Entry 7WTC (electron microscopy, 4.00 A resolution); this record covers chains A and C of the 4 polymer chains in the assembly.

# Chain A (and C)
Protein: Pyruvate carboxylase, mitochondrial
Source organism: Homo sapiens
Notes: EC 6.4.1.1; chain C of this document is another copy of the same molecule, construct and numbering; everything in this record applies to it too
Reference sequence: P11498 (PYC_HUMAN); numbering as in UniProt (aligned over 1-1178)
Chain sequence (1178 residues; row label = number of the first residue in the row):
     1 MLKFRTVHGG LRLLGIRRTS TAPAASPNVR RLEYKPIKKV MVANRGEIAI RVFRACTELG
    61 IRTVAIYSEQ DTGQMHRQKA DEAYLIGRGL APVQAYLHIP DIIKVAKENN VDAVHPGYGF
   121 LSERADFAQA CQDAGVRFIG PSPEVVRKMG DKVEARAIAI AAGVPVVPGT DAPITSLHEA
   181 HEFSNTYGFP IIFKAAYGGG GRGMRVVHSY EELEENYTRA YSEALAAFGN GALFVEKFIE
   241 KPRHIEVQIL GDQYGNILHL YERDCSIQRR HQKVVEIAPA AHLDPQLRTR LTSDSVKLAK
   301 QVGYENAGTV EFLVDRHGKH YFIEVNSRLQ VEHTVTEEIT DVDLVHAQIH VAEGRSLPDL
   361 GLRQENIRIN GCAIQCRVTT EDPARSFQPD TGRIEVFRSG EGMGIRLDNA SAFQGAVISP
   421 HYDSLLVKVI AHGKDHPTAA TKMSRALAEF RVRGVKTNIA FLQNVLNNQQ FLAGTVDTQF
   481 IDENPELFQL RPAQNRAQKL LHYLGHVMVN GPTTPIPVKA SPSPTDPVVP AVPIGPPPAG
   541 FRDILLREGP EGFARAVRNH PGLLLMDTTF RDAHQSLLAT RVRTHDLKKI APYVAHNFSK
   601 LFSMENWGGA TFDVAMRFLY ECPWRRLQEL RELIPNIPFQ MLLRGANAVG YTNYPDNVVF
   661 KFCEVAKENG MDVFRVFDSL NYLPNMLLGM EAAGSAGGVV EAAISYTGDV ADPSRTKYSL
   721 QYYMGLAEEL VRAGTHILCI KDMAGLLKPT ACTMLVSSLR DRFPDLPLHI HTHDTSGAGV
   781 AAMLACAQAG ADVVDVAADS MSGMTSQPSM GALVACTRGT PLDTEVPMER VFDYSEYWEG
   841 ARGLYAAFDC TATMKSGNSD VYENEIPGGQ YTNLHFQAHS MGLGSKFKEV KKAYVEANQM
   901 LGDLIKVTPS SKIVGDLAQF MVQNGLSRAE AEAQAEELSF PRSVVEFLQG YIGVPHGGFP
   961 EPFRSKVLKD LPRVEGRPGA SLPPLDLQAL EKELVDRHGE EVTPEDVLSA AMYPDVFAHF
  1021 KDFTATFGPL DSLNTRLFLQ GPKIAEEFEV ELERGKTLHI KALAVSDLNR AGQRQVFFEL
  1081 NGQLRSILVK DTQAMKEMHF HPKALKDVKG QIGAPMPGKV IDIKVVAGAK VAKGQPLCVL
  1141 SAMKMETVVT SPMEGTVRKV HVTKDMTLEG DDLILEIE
Unresolved in the structure: 1-32 (chain C: 1-494)
Cystine bridges: Cys752-Cys786
Covalent attachments: 5-(hexahydro-2-oxo-1H-thieno[3,4-d]imidazol-6-yl)pentanal (BTI) linked to Lys1144
UniProt features mapped onto this chain:
  - active site: Arg328
  - binding site (ATP): Lys152, Glu236, His271
  - binding site (substrate): Arg571 to Gln575, Arg644, Thr908
  - binding site (Mn(2+)): Asp572, Lys741, His771, His773
  - modified residue: Lys35 (N6-acetyllysine), Lys39 (N6-acetyllysine), Lys79 (N6-acetyllysine), Lys148 (N6-acetyllysine), Lys152 (N6-acetyllysine), Lys241 (N6-acetyllysine), Lys297 (N6-acetyllysine), Lys319 (N6-acetyllysine), Lys434 (N6-acetyllysine), Lys442 (N6-succinyllysine), Lys589 (N6-acetyllysine), Lys661 (N6-acetyllysine), Lys717 (N6-acetyllysine), Lys741 (N6-carboxylysine), Lys748 (N6-acetyllysine), Lys892 (N6-acetyllysine), Lys969 (N6-acetyllysine), Lys992 (N6-acetyllysine), Thr1003 (Phosphothreonine), Lys1061 (N6-acetyllysine) and 3 more in UniProt

# How chain A and chain C interact
Contacting residue pairs - 37 pairs, chain A then chain C:
  Asp613(A) - Lys1144(C)  salt bridge
  Arg617(A) - Lys1144(C)
  Phe876(A) - Met1143(C)  hydrophobic
  Ser880(A) - Met1143(C)  hydrogen bond
  Asp916(A) - Met1145(C)
  Glu936(A) - Lys1133(C)
  Ser939(A) - Pro1115(C)
  Ser939(A) - Thr1147(C)
  Phe940(A) - Thr1147(C)
  Pro941(A) - Met1145(C)  hydrophobic
  Arg942(A) - Glu1146(C)  hydrogen bond (backbone-backbone)
  Pro1115(A) - Phe920(C)  hydrophobic
  Pro1115(A) - Gln923(C)
  Pro1115(A) - Asn924(C)
  Met1116(A) - Phe920(C)  hydrophobic
  Met1116(A) - Gln923(C)
  Pro1117(A) - Met881(C)
  Lys1133(A) - Glu937(C)  salt bridge
  Lys1133(A) - Lys969(C)
  Gly1134(A) - Lys969(C)
  Ala1142(A) - Met881(C)  hydrophobic
  Met1143(A) - Phe876(C)  hydrophobic
  Met1143(A) - Gln877(C)
  Met1143(A) - Ser880(C)  hydrogen bond
  Met1143(A) - Met881(C)  hydrophobic
  Lys1144(A) - Asp613(C)  salt bridge
  Lys1144(A) - Arg617(C)
  Lys1144(A) - Gln877(C)
  Met1145(A) - Gln877(C)
  Met1145(A) - Asp916(C)
  Met1145(A) - Gln919(C)
  Glu1146(A) - Arg942(C)  salt bridge
  Val1148(A) - Ser939(C)  hydrogen bond (backbone-side chain)
  Val1149(A) - Ser939(C)
  Thr1150(A) - Ser939(C)  hydrogen bond (backbone-side chain)
  Ser1151(A) - Glu937(C)
  Pro1152(A) - Glu937(C)
Also at the interface, not in a pair above, chain A (30 interface residues in all): Phe618, Gln877, Lys912, Phe920, Asp1171
Also at the interface, not in a pair above, chain C (25 interface residues in all): Pro941, Val1148, Thr1150

# Summary
The interface between chain A and chain C involves 30 residues on one side and 25 on the other, with 5
hydrogen bonds and 4 salt bridges. Polar contacts include Asp613(A)-Lys1144(C), Lys1133(A)-Glu937(C) and
Glu1146(A)-Arg942(C).
Both chains are Pyruvate carboxylase, mitochondrial (Homo sapiens). Entry 7WTC (Cryo-EM structure of human
pyruvate carboxylase with acetyl-CoA in the ground state) was determined by electron microscopy together with
7WTA, 7WTB, 7WTD and 7WTE from the same study.
